PDB entry 6RUT | X-ray diffraction, 2.65 A resolution | chains A and B

[Chain A]
Protein: Mgp-operon protein 3
From: Mycoplasma genitalium G37
UniProt: P22747 (MGP3_MYCGE); the construct has insertions or renumbered stretches relative to UniProt, so the offset changes along the chain: 23-412 = UniProt 23-412; 416-817 = UniProt 417-818
Sequence (802 residues; each row starts with the number of its first residue; note: 3 numbers in that range are skipped by the numbering (no residue carries them; nothing is unmodelled there); a row labelled like 412A-412D holds insertion residues (412A, then the next letters in order)):
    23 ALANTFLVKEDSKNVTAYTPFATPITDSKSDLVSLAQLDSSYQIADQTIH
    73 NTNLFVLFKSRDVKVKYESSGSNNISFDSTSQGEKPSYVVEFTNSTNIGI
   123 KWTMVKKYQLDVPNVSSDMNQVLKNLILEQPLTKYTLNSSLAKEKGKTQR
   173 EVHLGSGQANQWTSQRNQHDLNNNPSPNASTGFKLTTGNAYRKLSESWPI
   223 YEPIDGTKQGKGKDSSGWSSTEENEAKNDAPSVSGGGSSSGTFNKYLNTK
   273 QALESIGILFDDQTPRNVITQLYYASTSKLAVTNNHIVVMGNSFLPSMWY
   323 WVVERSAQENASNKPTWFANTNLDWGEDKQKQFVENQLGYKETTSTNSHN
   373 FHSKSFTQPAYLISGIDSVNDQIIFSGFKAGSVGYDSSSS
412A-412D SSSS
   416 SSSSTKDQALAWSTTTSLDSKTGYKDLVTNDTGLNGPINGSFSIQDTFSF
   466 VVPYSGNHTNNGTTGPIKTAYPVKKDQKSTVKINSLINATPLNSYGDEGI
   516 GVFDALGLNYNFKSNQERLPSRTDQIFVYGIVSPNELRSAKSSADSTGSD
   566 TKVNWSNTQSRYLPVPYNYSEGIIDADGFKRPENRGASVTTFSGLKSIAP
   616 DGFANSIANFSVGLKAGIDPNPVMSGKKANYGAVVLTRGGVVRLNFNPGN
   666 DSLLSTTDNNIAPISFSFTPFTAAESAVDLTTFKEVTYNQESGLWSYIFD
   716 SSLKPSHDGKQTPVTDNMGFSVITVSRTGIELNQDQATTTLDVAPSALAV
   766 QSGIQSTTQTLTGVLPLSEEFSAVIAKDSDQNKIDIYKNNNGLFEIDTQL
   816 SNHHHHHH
Not modelled in the structure: 23-26, 119-120, 256-260, 412A-412D, 818-823
From the paper describing this entry:
  - mutagenesis - R600A: unchanged expression
  - mutagenesis - Q460A/D461A/R600A: decreased expression

[Chain B]
Protein: Adhesin P1
From: Mycoplasma genitalium G37
UniProt: P20796 (ADP1_MYCGE); residue numbers follow UniProt; this construct covers 23-1350
Sequence (1334 residues; row label = number of the first residue in the row):
    23 GVITGVGGYFLFNQNKQRSSVSNFAYQPKQLSVKHQQAVDETLTPWTWNN
    73 NNFSSLKITGENPGSFGLVRSQNDNLNISSVTKNSSDDNLKYLNAVEKYL
   123 DGQQNFAIRRYDNNGRALYDINLAKMENPSTVQRGLNGEPIFDPFKGFGL
   173 TGNAPTDWNEIKGKVPVEVVQSPHSPNLYFVLLVPKVALEYHNLNNQVVK
   223 ESLEVKATQSSFNPTQRLQKDSPVKDSSKQGEKLSETTASSMSSGMATST
   273 RAKALKVEVERGSQSDSLLKNDFAKKPLKHKNSSGEVKLEAEKEFTEAWK
   323 PLLTTDQIAREKGMGATVVSFYDAPYSENHTAFGLVDHIDPKKMVENYPP
   373 SWKTPKWNHHGIWDYNARNLLLQTTGFFNPRRHPEWFDEGQAKADNTSPG
   423 FKVGDTDHKKDGFKKNSSSPIALPFEAYFANIGNMVAIGNSVFIFGGNGH
   473 ATKMFTTNPLSIGVFRIKYTDNFSKSSVTGWPYAVLFGGLINPQTNGLKD
   523 LPLGTNRWFEYVPRMAVSGVKWVGNQLVLAGTLTMGDTATVPRLKYDQLE
   573 KHLNLVAQGQGLLREDLQIFTPYGWANRPDIPVGAWLQDEMGSKFGPHYF
   623 LNNPDIQDNVNNDTVEALISSYKNTDKLKHVYPYRYSGLYAWQLFNWSNK
   673 LTNTPLSANFVNENSYAPNSLFAAILNEDLLTGLSDKIFYGKENEFAENE
   723 ADRFNQLLSLNPNPNTNWARYLNVVQRFTTGPNLDSSTFDQFLDFLPWIG
   773 NGKPFSNSPSPSTSASSSTPLPTFSNINVGVKSMITQHLNKENTRWVFIP
   823 NFSPDIWTGAGYRVQSANQKNGIPFEQVKPSNNSTPFDPNSDDNKVTPSG
   873 GSSKPTTYPALPNSISPTSDWINALTFTNKNNPQRNQLLLRSLLGTIPVL
   923 INKSGDSNDQFNKDSEQKWDKTETNEGNLPGFGEVNGLYNAALLHTYGFF
   973 GTNTNSTDPKIGFKADSSSSSSSTLVGSGLNWTSQDVGNLVVINDTSFGF
  1023 QLGGWFITFTDFIRPRTGYLGITLSSLQDQTIIWADQPWTSFKGSYLDSD
  1073 GTPKSLWDPTALKSLPNSSTTYDTNPTLSPSFQLYQPNKVKAYQTTNTYN
  1123 KLIEPVDATSAATNMTSLLKLLTTKNIKAKLGKGTASSQGNNNGGGVSQT
  1173 INTITTTGNISEGLKEETSIQAETLKKFFDSKQNNKSEIGIGDSTFTKMD
  1223 GKLTGVVSTPLVNLINGQGATSDSDTEKISFKPGNQIDFNRLFTLPVTEL
  1273 FDPNTMFVYDQYVPLLVNLPSGFDQASIRLKVISYSVENQTLGVRLEFKD
  1323 PQTQQFIPVLNASSTGPQTVFQPFNQWAHHHHHH
Not modelled in the structure: 23-58, 106-107, 228-231, 783-788, 1090-1096, 1160-1163, 1350-1356

[Interface between chain A and chain B]
Residue-residue contacts (115):
  Leu433(A) - Val819(B)  hydrophobic
  Asp434(A) - Trp818(B)
  Phe457(A) - Asn815(B)
  Ser458(A) - Asn633(B)
  Ser458(A) - Asn812(B)  hydrogen bond (backbone-side chain)
  Ser458(A) - Glu814(B)
  Ser458(A) - Asn815(B)  hydrogen bond (backbone-side chain)
  Ile459(A) - Asn812(B)
  Ile459(A) - Asn815(B)
  Ile459(A) - Phe820(B)  hydrophobic
  Gln460(A) - Ile807(B)
  Gln460(A) - His810(B)
  Gln460(A) - Leu811(B)
  Gln460(A) - Asn812(B)  hydrogen bond (backbone-side chain)
  Gln460(A) - Thr816(B)  hydrogen bond
  Gln460(A) - Phe820(B)
  Gln460(A) - Tyr880(B)
  Gln460(A) - Asn895(B)  hydrogen bond
  Asp461(A) - Gln629(B)
  Asp461(A) - Val632(B)
  Asp461(A) - Leu811(B)
  Asp461(A) - Tyr880(B)
  Asp461(A) - Asn895(B)
  Asp461(A) - Ala896(B)
  Asp461(A) - Leu897(B)
  Asp461(A) - Thr898(B)  hydrogen bond
  Thr462(A) - Val632(B)
  Phe463(A) - Val632(B)  hydrophobic
  Pro468(A) - Asn815(B)
  Pro468(A) - Val819(B)  hydrophobic
  Tyr469(A) - Asn815(B)
  Tyr469(A) - Thr816(B)  hydrogen bond (side chain-backbone)
  Tyr469(A) - Arg817(B)  hydrogen bond (side chain-backbone)
  Tyr469(A) - Trp818(B)
  His473(A) - Trp818(B)
  Thr474(A) - Arg817(B)
  Thr474(A) - Trp818(B)  hydrogen bond (backbone-side chain)
  Asn475(A) - Thr808(B)
  Asn475(A) - Lys813(B)  hydrogen bond (side chain-backbone)
  Asn475(A) - Glu814(B)
  Asn475(A) - Asn815(B)
  Asn475(A) - Thr816(B)  hydrogen bond (side chain-backbone)
  Asn475(A) - Arg817(B)  hydrogen bond (backbone-side chain)
  Asn476(A) - Arg817(B)  hydrogen bond (backbone-side chain)
  Asn476(A) - Phe824(B)
  Gly477(A) - Arg817(B)
  Gly477(A) - Trp818(B)  hydrogen bond (backbone-side chain)
  Gly477(A) - Phe824(B)
  Tyr525(A) - Asn675(B)
  Phe527(A) - Val819(B)  hydrophobic
  Phe527(A) - Phe820(B)  hydrophobic
  Phe527(A) - Ile894(B)
  Lys528(A) - Trp818(B)
  Lys528(A) - Val819(B)
  Lys528(A) - Phe820(B)
  Lys528(A) - Pro822(B)
  Ser529(A) - Ile894(B)
  Asn530(A) - Gln1193(B)
  Tyr582(A) - Thr674(B)
  Tyr582(A) - Asn675(B)
  Tyr582(A) - Thr676(B)  hydrogen bond
  Asn583(A) - Thr676(B)
  Ile589(A) - Thr674(B)
  Asp590(A) - Phe667(B)
  Asp590(A) - Lys672(B)  salt bridge
  Asp592(A) - Phe667(B)
  Phe594(A) - Phe667(B)  hydrophobic
  Phe594(A) - Leu897(B)  hydrophobic
  Arg596(A) - Phe667(B)
  Arg596(A) - Asn668(B)
  Pro597(A) - Val637(B)
  Pro597(A) - Ile641(B)  hydrophobic
  Pro597(A) - Tyr656(B)
  Pro597(A) - Tyr658(B)
  Glu598(A) - Ile641(B)
  Glu598(A) - Tyr658(B)  hydrogen bond
  Arg600(A) - Val632(B)  hydrogen bond (side chain-backbone)
  Arg600(A) - Asn633(B)
  Arg600(A) - Asn634(B)  hydrogen bond
  Gly601(A) - Val637(B)
  Pro615(A) - Asn733(B)
  Pro685(A) - Ile513(B)  hydrophobic
  Pro685(A) - Asn675(B)
  Phe686(A) - Pro677(B)
  Thr687(A) - Ala741(B)
  Thr687(A) - Leu744(B)
  Thr687(A) - Asn745(B)
  Ala688(A) - Ser731(B)
  Ala688(A) - Leu732(B)
  Ala688(A) - Pro734(B)
  Ala689(A) - Pro734(B)
  Ala689(A) - Ala741(B)  hydrophobic
  Ala692(A) - Asn733(B)
  Thr743(A) - Gln748(B)
  Ile745(A) - Gln548(B)
  Ala752(A) - Arg1036(B)  hydrogen bond (backbone-side chain)
  Thr753(A) - Arg1036(B)
  Thr755(A) - Arg1036(B)  hydrogen bond (backbone-side chain)
  Leu756(A) - Arg1036(B)
  Asp757(A) - Arg1036(B)  salt bridge
  Asp757(A) - Pro1037(B)
  Leu763(A) - Asn699(B)
  Leu763(A) - Asn745(B)
  Gln766(A) - Arg742(B)  hydrogen bond (backbone-side chain)
  Ser767(A) - Arg742(B)  hydrogen bond (backbone-side chain)
  Gly768(A) - Arg742(B)
  Gln770(A) - Pro736(B)  hydrogen bond (side chain-backbone)
  Asn805(A) - Gly705(B)
  Asn806(A) - Asp701(B)  hydrogen bond (side chain-backbone)
  Asn806(A) - Thr704(B)
  Asn806(A) - Gly705(B)
  Leu808(A) - Leu702(B)  hydrophobic
  Leu808(A) - Gly705(B)
  Leu808(A) - Arg742(B)
  Glu810(A) - Ser707(B)  hydrogen bond
Other interface residues (no listed pair), chain A (62 interface residues in all): Ser456, Thr478, Ala591, Ile613, Asp750, Val765, Thr772
Other interface residues (no listed pair), chain B (67 interface residues in all): Asp522, Asn547, Ser642, Trp664, Ser679, Asn681, Leu706, Leu729, Ser758, Ile1035
From the paper, about this interface:
  - interface residues, chain A: Gln460(A), Asp461(A), Arg600(A)
  - interface residues, chain B: Ile807(B)

[In short]
62 residues of chain A and 67 residues of chain B are in contact, with 25 hydrogen bonds and 2 salt bridges.
Among the polar pairs are Asp590(A)-Lys672(B), Asp757(A)-Arg1036(B) and Ser458(A)-Asn812(B). From the paper:
Q460A/D461A/R600A of chain A reduce expression; interface residues Gln460(A), Asp461(A) and Ile807(B) among
others.
Here chain A is Mgp-operon protein 3 and chain B is Adhesin P1, both from Mycoplasma genitalium G37. Entry
6RUT (Mycoplasma Genitalium Heterodimer Nap Complex (P140-P110 globular)) was determined by X-ray diffraction
together with 6S3U and 6YRK from the same study.
